Entry 5Z9I (X-ray diffraction, 2.20 A resolution); this record covers chain A.

Chain A:
Name: Putative P450-like enzyme
From: Streptomyces himastatinicus ATCC 53653
Reference sequence: G0LWB2 (G0LWB2_9ACTN); residues 3-398 here correspond to UniProt positions 2-397 (UniProt number = residue number - 1)
Sequence (398 residues; each row starts with the number of its first residue):
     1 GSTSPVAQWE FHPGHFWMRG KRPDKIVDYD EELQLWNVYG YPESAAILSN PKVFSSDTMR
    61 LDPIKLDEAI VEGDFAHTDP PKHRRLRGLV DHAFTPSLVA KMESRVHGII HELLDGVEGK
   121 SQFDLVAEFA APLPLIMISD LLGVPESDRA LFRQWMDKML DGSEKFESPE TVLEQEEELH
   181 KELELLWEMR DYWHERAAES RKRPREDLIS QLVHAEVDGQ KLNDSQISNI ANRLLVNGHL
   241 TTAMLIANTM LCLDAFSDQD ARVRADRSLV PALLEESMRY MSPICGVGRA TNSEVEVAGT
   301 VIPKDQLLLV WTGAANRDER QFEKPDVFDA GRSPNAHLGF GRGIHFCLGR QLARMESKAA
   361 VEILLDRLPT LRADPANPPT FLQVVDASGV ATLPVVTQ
Not modelled in the structure: 1-6, 166-171
Differences from the reference sequence: expression tag (1-2); engineered mutation Phe340 (Leu339 in G0LWB2)
Metal / ion sites: heme Fe near Cys347 (its only coordinating residue here)
Residues lining bound ligands: heme (HEM): Phe75, Ala76, His83, Arg87, Phe94, Ile138, Arg233, Leu234, Asn237, Gly238, Thr241, Thr242, Leu245, Met278, Pro283, Ile284, Val287, Arg289, Gly339, Phe340, Gly341, Ile344, His345, Phe346, Cys347, Leu348, Gly349, Ala353
From the paper describing this entry:
  - binding site for heme: Arg233 (from molecular simulation)
  - mutagenesis - D74A, R233A: decreased catalytic activity
  - mutagenesis - D74A/R233A: abolished catalytic activity
  - conformationally variable residues: Thr241
  - catalytic residues: Thr241 (by similarity / conservation)
  - heme coordination: Cys347 (by similarity / conservation)

Summary:
Bound to chain A: heme. From the paper: the catalytic residue Thr241; D74A and R233A reduce catalytic
activity.
Chain A is Putative P450-like enzyme (Streptomyces himastatinicus ATCC 53653); the structure, Identification
of the functions of unusual cytochrome p450-like monooxygenases involved in microbial secondary metablism, was
determined by X-ray diffraction (same publication as 5Z9J).
